Entry 7T4O (electron microscopy, 3.65 A resolution); this record covers chains A and B of the 9 polymer chains in the assembly.

[Chain A]
Molecule: Particulate methane monooxygenase alpha subunit
Organism: Methylococcus capsulatus str. Bath
Notes: EC 1.14.18.3
UniProt: G1UBD1 (PMOB_METCA); residues 1-414 here = UniProt positions 1-414
Amino-acid sequence (414 residues; numbered 1 to 414; the number before each row is that of its first residue):
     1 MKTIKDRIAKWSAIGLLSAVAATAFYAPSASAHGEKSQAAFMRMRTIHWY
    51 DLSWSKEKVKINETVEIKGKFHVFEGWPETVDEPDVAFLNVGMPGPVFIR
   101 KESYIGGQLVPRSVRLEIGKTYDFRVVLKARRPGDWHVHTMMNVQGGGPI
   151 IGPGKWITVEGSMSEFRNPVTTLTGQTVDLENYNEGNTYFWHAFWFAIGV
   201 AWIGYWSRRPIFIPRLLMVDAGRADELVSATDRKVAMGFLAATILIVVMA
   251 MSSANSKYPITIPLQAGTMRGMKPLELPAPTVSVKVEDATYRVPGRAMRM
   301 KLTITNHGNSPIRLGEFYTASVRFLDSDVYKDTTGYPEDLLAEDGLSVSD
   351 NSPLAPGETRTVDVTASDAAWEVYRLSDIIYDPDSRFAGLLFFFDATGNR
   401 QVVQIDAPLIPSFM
Disordered / not traced: 1-32
Metal / ion sites: Cu ion site 1: His33, His137, His139; Cu ion site 2: His48, His72, Gln404
Residues lining bound ligands: diundecyl phosphatidyl choline (PLC): Met251, Asn255, Thr261
Swiss-Prot annotation at these positions:
  - binding site (Cu cation): His33, His48, His72, His137, His139
  - mutagenesis: His48 (H48N: Impairs activity of soluble pmoB construct), His137 (H137A: Abolishes activity of soluble pmoB construct; when associated with A-139), His139 (H139A: Abolishes activity of soluble pmoB construct; when associated with A-137)

[Chain B]
Molecule: Particulate methane monooxygenase beta subunit
Organism: Methylococcus capsulatus str. Bath
Notes: EC 1.14.18.3
UniProt: Q607G3 (PMOA_METCA); residues 1-247 here = UniProt positions 1-247
Amino-acid sequence (247 residues; each row starts with the number of its first residue):
     1 MSAAQSAVRSHAEAVQVSRTIDWMALFVVFFVIVGSYHIHAMLTMGDWDF
    51 WSDWKDRRLWVTVTPIVLVTFPAAVQSYLWERYRLPWGATVCVLGLLLGE
   101 WINRYFNFWGWTYFPINFVFPASLVPGAIILDTVLMLSGSYLFTAIVGAM
   151 GWGLIFYPGNWPIIAPLHVPVEYNGMLMSIADIQGYNYVRTGTPEYIRMV
   201 EKGTLRTFGKDVAPVSAFFSAFMSILIYFMWHFIGRWFSNERFLQST
Disordered / not traced: 1-6
Residues lining bound ligands:
  - 1,2-didecanoyl-sn-glycero-3-phosphocholine (P1O), molecule 1: Ser140, Leu142, Phe143, Ile146
  - 1,2-didecanoyl-sn-glycero-3-phosphocholine (P1O), molecule 2: Tyr141, Leu142, Phe229, His232, Phe233, Arg236
  - 1,2-didecanoyl-sn-glycero-3-phosphocholine (P1O), molecule 3: Trp237, Arg242, Phe243, Leu244, Gln245, Ser246, Thr247
  - diundecyl phosphatidyl choline (PLC): Arg57, Val147, Gly151, Leu154, Ile155, Tyr157, Pro158, Trp161, Lys210, Asp211, Val212, Ala213, Pro214, Ala217, Phe218

[Chain A / chain B interface]
Pairs across the interface (158):
  Val86(A) with Tyr196(B), hydrophobic
  Phe88(A) with Pro194(B), hydrophobic; Glu195(B)
  Asn90(A) with Arg190(B), hydrogen bond (side chain-backbone); Pro194(B)
  Val91(A) with Thr191(B)
  Met93(A) with Val189(B), hydrophobic; Thr191(B)
  Pro96(A) with Phe114(B); Val189(B)
  Ile99(A) with Asn187(B); Tyr188(B), hydrophobic
  Arg100(A) with Tyr186(B), hydrogen bond (side chain-backbone); Asn187(B), hydrogen bond (backbone-backbone); Val189(B)
  Lys101(A) with Tyr173(B), hydrogen bond (backbone-side chain); Tyr186(B)
  Glu102(A) with Asn174(B), hydrogen bond; Tyr186(B)
  Ser103(A) with Tyr186(B), hydrogen bond
  Tyr104(A) with Asn174(B)
  Leu109(A) with Tyr173(B); Asn174(B); Met176(B); Tyr186(B)
  Pro111(A) with Met176(B); Met178(B), hydrophobic; Tyr186(B), hydrophobic
  Arg112(A) with Leu177(B); Glu195(B)
  Ser113(A) with Glu195(B), hydrogen bond (backbone-side chain)
  Arg131(A) with Trp109(B); Tyr113(B), hydrogen bond (side chain-backbone); Tyr188(B)
  Arg132(A) with Tyr113(B), hydrogen bond
  Met141(A) with Thr191(B)
  Asn143(A) with Pro194(B); Tyr196(B)
  Val144(A) with Tyr196(B), hydrogen bond (backbone-side chain)
  Gln145(A) with Tyr196(B)
  Met163(A) with Trp109(B), hydrophobic
  Asn168(A) with Asn187(B); Tyr188(B), hydrogen bond
  Val170(A) with Val171(B), hydrophobic
  Thr171(A) with Val171(B)
  Thr172(A) with Val169(B); Pro170(B); Val171(B)
  Leu173(A) with Pro170(B), hydrogen bond (backbone-backbone); Glu172(B); Leu177(B), hydrophobic
  Thr174(A) with Val169(B)
  Leu180(A) with Asn117(B), hydrogen bond (backbone-side chain); Ile183(B), hydrophobic; Gln184(B); Asn187(B); Tyr188(B), hydrogen bond (backbone-side chain)
  Glu181(A) with Tyr188(B), hydrogen bond
  Asn182(A) with Asn117(B)
  Tyr183(A) with Asn117(B), hydrogen bond (backbone-side chain); Pro166(B), hydrogen bond (side chain-backbone); Leu167(B), hydrophobic; Ile180(B), hydrophobic
  Asn184(A) with Ile163(B), hydrogen bond (side chain-backbone); Pro166(B)
  Asn187(A) with Pro162(B), hydrogen bond (side chain-backbone); Ile163(B)
  Thr188(A) with Phe120(B); Ile163(B)
  Tyr189(A) with Trp101(B), hydrophobic; Ile116(B)
  Trp191(A) with Pro162(B); Ile163(B), hydrophobic
  His192(A) with Trp101(B), hydrogen bond; Pro121(B), hydrogen bond (side chain-backbone); Ala122(B)
  Trp195(A) with Ser123(B); Val125(B); Pro126(B), hydrophobic
  Phe196(A) with Leu94(B); Leu98(B)
  Gly199(A) with Thr90(B); Leu94(B)
  Val200(A) with Leu94(B)
  Trp202(A) with Pro86(B), hydrogen bond (side chain-backbone); Trp87(B); Thr90(B); Ile129(B), hydrophobic
  Ile203(A) with Trp87(B), hydrophobic; Val91(B), hydrophobic
  Trp206(A) with Pro86(B); Trp87(B); Met136(B), hydrophobic
  Ser207(A) with Arg19(B), hydrogen bond (backbone-side chain)
  Arg208(A) with Arg19(B), hydrogen bond (backbone-side chain)
  Arg209(A) with Arg19(B), hydrogen bond (backbone-side chain)
  Pro210(A) with Arg19(B); Asp22(B)
  Ile211(A) with Arg19(B); Asp22(B), hydrogen bond (backbone-side chain); Leu85(B), hydrophobic
  Phe212(A) with Asp22(B), hydrogen bond (backbone-side chain); Ala25(B), hydrophobic; Leu26(B); Tyr83(B)
  Ile213(A) with Ile21(B), hydrophobic; Asp22(B)
  Pro214(A) with Ser18(B)
  Arg215(A) with Tyr83(B), hydrogen bond (side chain-backbone); Arg84(B), hydrogen bond (side chain-backbone); Leu85(B)
  Leu216(A) with Arg82(B); Tyr83(B), hydrophobic
  Val219(A) with Arg82(B); Arg84(B)
  Asp220(A) with Arg82(B), salt bridge
  Leu227(A) with Tyr83(B); Arg84(B)
  Val228(A) with Trp80(B), hydrophobic
  Arg233(A) with Leu137(B); Ser138(B)
  Ala236(A) with Thr133(B); Met136(B), hydrophobic
  Met237(A) with Leu137(B), hydrophobic
  Leu240(A) with Ile130(B), hydrophobic; Thr133(B)
  Thr243(A) with Pro126(B); Ile129(B)
  Val247(A) with Ile155(B), hydrophobic
  Ala250(A) with Pro162(B), hydrophobic
  Met251(A) with Pro158(B), hydrophobic; Trp161(B)
  Ala254(A) with Trp161(B); Pro162(B), hydrophobic; Ala165(B), hydrophobic
  Asn255(A) with Trp161(B), hydrogen bond
  Tyr258(A) with Pro166(B), hydrophobic
  Ile260(A) with Pro170(B)
  Thr261(A) with His168(B)
  Ile262(A) with His168(B), hydrogen bond (backbone-side chain); Pro170(B), hydrophobic; Leu177(B), hydrophobic; Ser179(B)
  Pro263(A) with Arg57(B); Ser179(B), hydrogen bond (backbone-side chain)
  Leu264(A) with Ser52(B); Asp53(B); Lys55(B); Asp56(B); His168(B); Ala181(B), hydrophobic; Asp182(B)
  Gln265(A) with Leu177(B); Asp182(B), hydrogen bond (backbone-side chain)
  Ala266(A) with Arg198(B); Val200(B), hydrophobic
  Gly267(A) with Lys202(B)
  Met269(A) with Met176(B), hydrophobic
Interface residues without a listed pair, chain A (89 interface residues in all): Ala87, Gly92, Phe98, Val110, Gly148, Glu185, Ile198, Asp232, Phe239
Interface residues without a listed pair, chain B (84 interface residues in all): Trp23, Glu81, Leu97, Tyr105, Pro115, Asp132, Gly159, Glu201

[Summary]
89 residues of chain A and 84 residues of chain B are in contact, with 33 hydrogen bonds and 1 salt bridge.
Among the polar pairs are Asp220(A)-Arg82(B), Asn90(A)-Arg190(B) and Arg100(A)-Tyr186(B). Diundecyl
phosphatidyl choline is bound between chain A and chain B.
Here chain A is Particulate methane monooxygenase alpha subunit and chain B is Particulate methane
monooxygenase beta subunit, both from Methylococcus capsulatus str. Bath. Entry 7T4O (CryoEM structure of
Methylococcus capsulatus (Bath) pMMO treated with potassium cyanide in a native lipid nanodisc ...) was
determined by electron microscopy (same publication as 7S4H, 7S4I, 7S4J, 7S4K, 7S4L, 7S4M and 7T4P).
